7SSG - chains A and B of the 3 polymer chains in the assembly; structure by electron microscopy, 5.20 A resolution (low resolution: residue-level contacts below are approximate; hydrogen-bond / salt-bridge calls are withheld).

[Chain A]
Molecule: Transcription-repair-coupling factor
From: Escherichia coli
Notes: EC 3.6.4.-
Reference sequence: P30958 (MFD_ECOLI); residues 1-1148 here = UniProt positions 1-1148
Amino-acid sequence (1148 residues; row label = number of the first residue in the row):
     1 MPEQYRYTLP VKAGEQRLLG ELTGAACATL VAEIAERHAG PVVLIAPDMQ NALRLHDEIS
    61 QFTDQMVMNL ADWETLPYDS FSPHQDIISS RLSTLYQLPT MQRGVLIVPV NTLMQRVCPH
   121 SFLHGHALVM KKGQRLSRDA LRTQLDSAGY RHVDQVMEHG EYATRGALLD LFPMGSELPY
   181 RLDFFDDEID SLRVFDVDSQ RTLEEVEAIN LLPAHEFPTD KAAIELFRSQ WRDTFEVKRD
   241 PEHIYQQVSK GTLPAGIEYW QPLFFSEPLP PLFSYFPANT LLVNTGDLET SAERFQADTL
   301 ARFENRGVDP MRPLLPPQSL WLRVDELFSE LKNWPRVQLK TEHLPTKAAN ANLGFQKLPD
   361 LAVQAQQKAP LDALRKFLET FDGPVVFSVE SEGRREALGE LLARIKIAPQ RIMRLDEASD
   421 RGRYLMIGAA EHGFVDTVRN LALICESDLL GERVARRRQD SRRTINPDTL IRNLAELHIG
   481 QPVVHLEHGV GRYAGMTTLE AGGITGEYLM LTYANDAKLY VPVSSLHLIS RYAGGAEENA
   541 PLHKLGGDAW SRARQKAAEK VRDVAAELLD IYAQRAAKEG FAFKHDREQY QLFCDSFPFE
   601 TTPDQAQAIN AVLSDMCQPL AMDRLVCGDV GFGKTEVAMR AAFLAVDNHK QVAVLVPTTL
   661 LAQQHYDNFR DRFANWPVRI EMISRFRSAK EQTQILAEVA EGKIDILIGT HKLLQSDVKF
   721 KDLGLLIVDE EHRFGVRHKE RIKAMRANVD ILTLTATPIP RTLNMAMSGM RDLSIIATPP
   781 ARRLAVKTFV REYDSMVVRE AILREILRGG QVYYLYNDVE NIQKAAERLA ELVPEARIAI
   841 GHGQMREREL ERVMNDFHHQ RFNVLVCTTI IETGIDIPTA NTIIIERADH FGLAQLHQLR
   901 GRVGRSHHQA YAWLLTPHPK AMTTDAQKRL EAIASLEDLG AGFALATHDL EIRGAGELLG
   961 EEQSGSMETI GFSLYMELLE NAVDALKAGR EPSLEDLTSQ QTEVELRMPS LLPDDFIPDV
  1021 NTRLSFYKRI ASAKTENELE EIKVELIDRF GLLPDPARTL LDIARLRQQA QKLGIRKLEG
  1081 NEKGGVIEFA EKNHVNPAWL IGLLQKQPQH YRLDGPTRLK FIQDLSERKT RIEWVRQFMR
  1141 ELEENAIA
Disordered / not traced: 1-574, 957-1148
What the authors report for this chain:
  - mutagenesis - R953A: decreased binding to template strand overhang

[Chain B]
Molecule: 58-nt DNA strand
Sequence (58 nucleotides; row label = number of the first residue in the row; numbers below 1 keep their minus sign (DT-27 is residue -27)):
   -27 TTTTTTTTTT TTTTTTTTTT TTTTTTTTTT TTTTTTTTTT GCCTCGCTGC CGTCGCCA
Disordered / not traced: -27 to 1

[Chain A / chain B interface]
Pairs across the interface (16):
  His711(A) - DT20(B)
  His711(A) - DG21(B)
  Lys712(A) - DG21(B)
  Lys712(A) - DC22(B)
  Gln844(A) - DT20(B)
  Ile871(A) - DT20(B)
  Asp925(A) - DT5(B)
  Arg929(A) - DT5(B)
  Arg929(A) - DT6(B)
  Arg929(A) - DT7(B)
  Leu939(A) - DT8(B)
  Gly940(A) - DT8(B)
  Ala946(A) - DT9(B)
  Asp949(A) - DT9(B)
  Leu950(A) - DT9(B)
  Leu950(A) - DT10(B)
Also at the interface, not in a pair above, chain A (15 interface residues in all): Gln715, Arg733, Met922, Ala932
Also at the interface, not in a pair above, chain B (10 interface residues in all): DC19

[In short]
The interface between chain A and chain B involves 15 residues on one side and 10 on the other. From the
paper: R953A of chain A reduces binding to template strand overhang.
Chain A is Transcription-repair-coupling factor (Escherichia coli) and chain B is a 58-nt DNA strand; the
structure, Mfd DNA complex, was determined by electron microscopy.
